Entry 8K3O (electron microscopy, 3.88 A resolution); this record covers chains E and A of the 22 polymer chains in the assembly.

# Chain E
Protein: 30S ribosomal protein S5
From: Escherichia coli K-12
Reference sequence: P0A7W1 (RS5_ECOLI); residue numbers follow UniProt; this construct covers 1-167
Chain sequence (167 residues; numbered 1 to 167; the number before each row is that of its first residue):
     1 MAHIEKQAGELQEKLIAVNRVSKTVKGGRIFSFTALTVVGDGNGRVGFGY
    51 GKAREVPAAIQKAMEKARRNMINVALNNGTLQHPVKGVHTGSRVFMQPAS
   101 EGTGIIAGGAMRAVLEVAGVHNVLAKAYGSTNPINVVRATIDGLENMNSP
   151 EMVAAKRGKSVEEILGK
Disordered / not traced: 1-9, 166-167
Swiss-Prot annotation at these positions:
  - modified residue: Ala2 (N-acetylalanine)
  - natural variant: Arg20 (R20L: In strain: SPCR9), Val21 (V21E: In strain: SPCR7), Ser22 (S22P: In strain: SPCR13 and SPCR15), Gly104 (G104R: In strain: N-660), Arg112 (R112G: In strain: NEA-314; R112L: In strain: N-421 and D-1023; R112S: In strain: NEA-319), Glu151 (E151S: In strain: B), Glu162 to Lys167 (sequence variant, change not given here; In strain: 0-1)
  - mutagenesis: Arg20 to Arg29 (No effect on mRNA unwinding ability of the ribosome)

# Chain A
Molecule: 16S rRNA
From: Escherichia coli K-12
Sequence (1554 nucleotides; each row starts with the number of its first residue):
     1 AAAUUGAAGAGUUUGAUCAUGGCUCAGAUUGAACGCUGGCGGCAGGCCUA
    51 ACACAUGCAAGUCGAACGGUAACAGGAAGAAGCUUGCUUCUUUGCUGACG
   101 AGUGGCGGACGGGUGAGUAAUGUCUGGGAAACUGCCUGAUGGAGGGGGAU
   151 AACUACUGGAAACGGUAGCUAAUACCGCAUAACGUCGCAAGACCAAAGAG
   201 GGGGACCUUCGGGCCUCUUGCCAUCGGAUGUGCCCAGAUGGGAUUAGCUA
   251 GUAGGUGGGGUAACGGCUCACCUAGGCGACGAUCCCUAGCUGGUCUGAGA
   301 GGAUGACCAGCCACACUGGAACUGAGACACGGUCCAGACUCCUACGGGAG
   351 GCAGCAGUGGGGAAUAUUGCACAAUGGGCGCAAGCCUGAUGCAGCCAUGC
   401 CGCGUGUAUGAAGAAGGCCUUCGGGUUGUAAAGUACUUUCAGCGGGGAGG
   451 AAGGGAGUAAAGUUAAUACCUUUGCUCAUUGACGUUACCCGCAGAAGAAG
   501 CACCGGCUAACUCCGUGCCAGCAGCCGCGGUAAUACGGAGGGUGCAAGCG
   551 UUAAUCGGAAUUACUGGGCGUAAAGCGCACGCAGGCGGUUUGUUAAGUCA
   601 GAUGUGAAAUCCCCGGGCUCAACCUGGGAACUGCAUCUGAUACUGGCAAG
   651 CUUGAGUCUCGUAGAGGGGGGUAGAAUUCCAGGUGUAGCGGUGAAAUGCG
   701 UAGAGAUCUGGAGGAAUACCGGUGGCGAAGGCGGCCCCCUGGACGAAGAC
   751 UGACGCUCAGGUGCGAAAGCGUGGGGAGCAAACAGGAUUAGAUACCCUGG
   801 UAGUCCACGCCGUAAACGAUGUCGACUUGGAGGUUGUGCCCUUGAGGCGU
   851 GGCUUCCGGAGCUAACGCGUUAAGUCGACCGCCUGGGGAGUACGGCCGCA
   901 AGGUUAAAACUCAAAUGAAUUGACGGGGGCCCGCACAAGCGGUGGAGCAU
   951 GUGGUUUAAUUCGAUGCAACGCGAAGAACCUUACCUGGUCUUGACAUCCA
  1001 CGGAAGUUUUCAGAGAUGAGAAUGUGCCUUCGGGAACCGUGAGACAGGUG
  1051 CUGCAUGGCUGUCGUCAGCUCGUGUUGUGAAAUGUUGGGUUAAGUCCCGC
  1101 AACGAGCGCAACCCUUAUCCUUUGUUGCCAGCGGUCCGGCCGGGAACUCA
  1151 AAGGAGACUGCCAGUGAUAAACUGGAGGAAGGUGGGGAUGACGUCAAGUC
  1201 AUCAUGGCCCUUACGACCAGGGCUACACACGUGCUACAAUGGCGCAUACA
  1251 AAGAGAAGCGACCUCGCGAGAGCAAGCGGACCUCAUAAAGUGCGUCGUAG
  1301 UCCGGAUUGGAGUCUGCAACUCGACUCCAUGAAGUCGGAAUCGCUAGUAA
  1351 UCGUGGAUCAGAAUGCCACGGUGAAUACGUUCCCGGGCCUUGUACACACC
  1401 GCCCGUCACACCAUGGGAGUGGGUUGCAAAAGAAGUAGGUAGCUUAACCU
  1451 UCGGGAGGGCGCUUACCACUUUGUGAUUCAUGACUGGGGUGAAGUCGUAA
  1501 CAAGGUAACCGUAGGGGAACCUGCGGUUGGAUCACCUCCUUACCUUAAAG
  1551 AAGC
Disordered / not traced: 1391-1503, 1540-1554

# Interface between chain E and chain A
Pairs across the interface - 57 pairs, chain E then chain A:
  Asn19(E) with U17(A), hydrogen bond to the phosphate
  Val21(E) with A16(A), sugar contact; A1080(A), phosphate contact; A1081(A), phosphate contact
  Ser22(E) with G15(A), hydrogen bond to the base; A16(A), sugar contact
  Lys23(E) with A1081(A), salt bridge to the phosphate
  Thr24(E) with U921(A), base contact; G922(A), hydrogen bond to the sugar; A1534(A), base contact
  Lys26(E) with A923(A), salt bridge to the phosphate
  Arg29(E) with G15(A), sugar contact; A1534(A), hydrogen bond to the phosphate; C1535(A), salt bridge to the phosphate
  Tyr50(E) with G1079(A), hydrogen bond to the phosphate; A1080(A), hydrogen bond to the phosphate
  Lys52(E) with A1080(A), salt bridge to the phosphate; A1081(A), salt bridge to the phosphate
  Lys62(E) with G1072(A), salt bridge to the phosphate; U1073(A), phosphate contact
  Arg69(E) with G1074(A), salt bridge to the phosphate; U1075(A), salt bridge to the phosphate
  His89(E) with U1078(A), sugar contact
  Thr90(E) with A19(A), sugar contact; A864(A), sugar contact
  Phe95(E) with A7(A), base contact
  Gln97(E) with A7(A), hydrogen bond to the base
  Ala99(E) with G6(A), base contact
  Ser100(E) with U5(A), base contact; G6(A), hydrogen bond to the base
  Ile106(E) with A8(A), base contact
  Ala107(E) with A8(A), hydrogen bond to the sugar
  Gly108(E) with A8(A), hydrogen bond to the sugar; G9(A), hydrogen bond to the phosphate
  Gly109(E) with G9(A), phosphate contact; A10(A), phosphate contact
  Arg112(E) with A8(A), base contact
  Leu124(E) with G6(A), sugar contact; A7(A), sugar contact
  Ala125(E) with A7(A), hydrogen bond to the sugar; A8(A), sugar contact
  Lys126(E) with G9(A), salt bridge to the phosphate; A559(A), salt bridge to the phosphate
  Tyr128(E) with A7(A), base contact; A560(A), base contact
  Ser130(E) with A19(A), hydrogen bond to the phosphate; U20(A), phosphate contact
  Thr131(E) with A10(A), hydrogen bond to the phosphate
  Asn132(E) with C18(A), hydrogen bond to the phosphate; A19(A), hydrogen bond to the phosphate
  Ile134(E) with C18(A), phosphate contact; U1078(A), sugar contact
  Asn135(E) with C18(A), hydrogen bond to the phosphate; A19(A), hydrogen bond to the phosphate; U1078(A), base contact
  Arg138(E) with U1078(A), hydrogen bond to the phosphate; G1079(A), salt bridge to the phosphate
Also at the interface, not in a pair above, chain E (40 interface residues in all): Arg20, Val25, Thr34, Gly91, Arg93, Thr103, Ala127, Gly129
Also at the interface, not in a pair above, chain A (31 interface residues in all): G558, G568, A1082

# Overview
Chain E and chain A form an interface of 40 and 31 residues respectively, with 19 hydrogen bonds and 11 salt
bridges. Among the polar pairs are Ser22(E)-G15(A), Gln97(E)-A7(A) and Ser100(E)-G6(A). Curated annotation
(UniProt) lists 10 mutagenesis sites on chain E.
Chain E is 30S ribosomal protein S5 and chain A is 16S rRNA, both from Escherichia coli K-12; the structure,
Cryo-EM structure of 30S ribosome with cleaved AP-mRNA bound complex I, was determined by electron microscopy
(same publication as 8K4E).
